Entry 2WG5 (X-ray diffraction, 2.10 A resolution); this record covers chains C and D of the 6 polymer chains in the assembly.

Chain C (and D):
Name: General control protein GCN4, proteasome-activating nucleotidase
From: Saccharomyces cerevisiae
Notes: EC 3.6.4.8; fragment: n-domain (57-134) fused to gcn4, residues 33-56, 57-134; chain D of this document is another copy of the same molecule, construct and numbering; everything in this record applies to it too
Reference sequence: chimeric construct of P03069, O28303: residues 33-56 from P03069 (GCN4_YEAST) positions 249-272 (UniProt number = residue number + 216); residues 57-134 from O28303 positions 57-134 (same numbers)
Sequence (109 residues; row label = number of the first residue in the row):
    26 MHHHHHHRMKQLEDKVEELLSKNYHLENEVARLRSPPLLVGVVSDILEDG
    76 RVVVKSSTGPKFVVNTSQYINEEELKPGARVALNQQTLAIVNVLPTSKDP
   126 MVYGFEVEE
Unresolved in the structure: 26-33, 121-134
Construct notes: expression tag (26-32)

How chain C and chain D interact:
Residue-residue contacts - 63 pairs, chain C then chain D:
  M34(C) with M34(D), hydrophobic; L37(D), hydrophobic
  L37(C) with M34(D); L37(D), hydrophobic; E38(D)
  E38(C) with L37(D)
  V41(C) with V41(D), hydrophobic; L44(D)
  L44(C) with V41(D); L44(D), hydrophobic; L45(D), hydrophobic
  L45(C) with L44(D), hydrophobic
  K47(C) with N48(D)
  N48(C) with L44(D), hydrogen bond (side chain-backbone); K47(D); N48(D), hydrogen bond; L51(D)
  H50(C) with Q93(D), hydrogen bond (backbone-side chain); Y94(D)
  L51(C) with N48(D); L51(D), hydrophobic; E52(D)
  E52(C) with L51(D)
  N53(C) with Q93(D), hydrogen bond
  E54(C) with V55(D); R59(D), salt bridge; S92(D), hydrogen bond; Q93(D), hydrogen bond (side chain-backbone); Y94(D)
  V55(C) with E54(D); V55(D), hydrophobic
  R57(C) with N90(D); T91(D), hydrogen bond (side chain-backbone); S92(D); Q93(D); A114(D)
  L58(C) with L58(D), hydrophobic; R59(D); T112(D), hydrogen bond (backbone-side chain); A114(D), hydrophobic
  R59(C) with E54(D), salt bridge; L58(D); T112(D)
  S60(C) with N90(D), hydrogen bond; T112(D)
  P62(C) with F87(D), hydrophobic; V88(D); T112(D)
  L63(C) with R76(D); F87(D); V88(D), hydrogen bond (backbone-backbone)
  L64(C) with P85(D), hydrophobic; K86(D); F87(D), hydrophobic
  V65(C) with K86(D), hydrogen bond (backbone-backbone); F87(D); V88(D), hydrophobic
  S82(C) with P85(D); K86(D), hydrogen bond (side chain-backbone)
  T83(C) with P85(D)
  R105(C) with D70(D), salt bridge
  N117(C) with R76(D), hydrogen bond
  L119(C) with L72(D), hydrophobic
Also at the interface, not in a pair above, chain C (31 interface residues in all): K40, A107, Q110, P120
Also at the interface, not in a pair above, chain D (37 interface residues in all): K40, S69, V78, G84, V89, N109, L113, I115, V116

Overview:
31 residues of chain C face 37 of chain D across their interface, with 13 hydrogen bonds and 3 salt bridges.
Polar pairs include E54(C)-R59(D), R105(C)-D70(D) and N48(C)-L44(D).
Both chains are General control protein GCN4, proteasome-activating nucleotidase (Saccharomyces cerevisiae).
Entry 2WG5 (Proteasome-Activating Nucleotidase (PAN) N-domain (57-134) from Archaeoglobus fulgidus fused to
GCN4) was determined by X-ray diffraction (same publication as 2WFW and 2WG6).
